4RRS - chain A; structure by X-ray diffraction, 1.80 A resolution.

== Chain A ==
Protein: Beta-secretase 1
From: Homo sapiens
Notes: EC 3.4.23.46
UniProt: P56817 (BACE1_HUMAN); numbering as in UniProt (aligned over 57-453)
Chain sequence (406 residues; numbered 56 to 461; the number before each row is that of its first residue):
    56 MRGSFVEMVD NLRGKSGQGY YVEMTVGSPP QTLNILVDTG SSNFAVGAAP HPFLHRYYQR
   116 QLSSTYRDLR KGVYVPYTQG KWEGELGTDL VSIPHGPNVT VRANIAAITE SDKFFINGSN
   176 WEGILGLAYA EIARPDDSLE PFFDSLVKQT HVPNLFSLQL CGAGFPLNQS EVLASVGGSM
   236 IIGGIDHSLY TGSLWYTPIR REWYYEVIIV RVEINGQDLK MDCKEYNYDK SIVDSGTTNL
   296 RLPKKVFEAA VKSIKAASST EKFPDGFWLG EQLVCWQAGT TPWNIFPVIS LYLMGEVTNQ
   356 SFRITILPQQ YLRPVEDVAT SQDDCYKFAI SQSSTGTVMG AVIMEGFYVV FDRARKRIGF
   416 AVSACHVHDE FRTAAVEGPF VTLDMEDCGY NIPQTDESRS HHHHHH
Not modelled in the structure: 56-59, 218-224, 460-461
Disulfide bonds: C216-C420, C278-C443, C330-C380
Sequence notes: expression tag (56, 454-461)
Metal / ion sites: Ni2+: H457, H459
Residues lining bound ligands: 3UY ((4R,4a'R,10a'S)-8'-(2-fluoropyridin-3-yl)-4a'-methyl-3',4',4a',10a'-tetrahydro-2'H-spiro[1,3-oxazole-4,10'-pyrano[3,2-b]chromen]-2-amine): G72, Q73, G74, L91, D93, G95, S96, V130, Y132, W137, F169, I171, W176, I179, D289, S290, G291, T292, T293
Swiss-Prot annotation at these positions:
  - active site: D93, D289
  - modified residue (N6-acetyllysine): K126, K275, K279, K285, K299, K300, K307
  - glycosylation (N-linked (GlcNAc...) asparagine): N153, N172, N223, N354
  - mutagenesis: D93 (D93N: Decreases beta-cleaved soluble APP production), D284 (D284N: Almost abolishes beta-cleaved soluble APP production)

== In short ==
Ligands of chain A: compound 3UY. The Ni2+ site is built by H457 and H459. UniProt lists active-site residues
D93 and D289 and 2 mutagenesis sites.
Chain A is Beta-secretase 1 (Homo sapiens); the structure, 8-Tetrahydropyran-2-yl chromans: highly selective
beta-site amyloid precursor protein cleaving enzyme 1 (BACE1) inhibitors, was determined by X-ray diffraction
together with 4R5N, 4RRN and 4RRO from the same study.
